Entry 2NVQ (X-ray diffraction, 2.90 A resolution); this record covers chains A and B of the 13 polymer chains in the assembly.

Chain A:
Name: DNA-directed RNA polymerase II largest subunit
From: Saccharomyces cerevisiae
Notes: EC 2.7.7.6
UniProt: P04050 (RPB1_YEAST); residues 1-1733 here = UniProt positions 1-1733
Sequence (1733 residues; row label = number of the first residue in the row):
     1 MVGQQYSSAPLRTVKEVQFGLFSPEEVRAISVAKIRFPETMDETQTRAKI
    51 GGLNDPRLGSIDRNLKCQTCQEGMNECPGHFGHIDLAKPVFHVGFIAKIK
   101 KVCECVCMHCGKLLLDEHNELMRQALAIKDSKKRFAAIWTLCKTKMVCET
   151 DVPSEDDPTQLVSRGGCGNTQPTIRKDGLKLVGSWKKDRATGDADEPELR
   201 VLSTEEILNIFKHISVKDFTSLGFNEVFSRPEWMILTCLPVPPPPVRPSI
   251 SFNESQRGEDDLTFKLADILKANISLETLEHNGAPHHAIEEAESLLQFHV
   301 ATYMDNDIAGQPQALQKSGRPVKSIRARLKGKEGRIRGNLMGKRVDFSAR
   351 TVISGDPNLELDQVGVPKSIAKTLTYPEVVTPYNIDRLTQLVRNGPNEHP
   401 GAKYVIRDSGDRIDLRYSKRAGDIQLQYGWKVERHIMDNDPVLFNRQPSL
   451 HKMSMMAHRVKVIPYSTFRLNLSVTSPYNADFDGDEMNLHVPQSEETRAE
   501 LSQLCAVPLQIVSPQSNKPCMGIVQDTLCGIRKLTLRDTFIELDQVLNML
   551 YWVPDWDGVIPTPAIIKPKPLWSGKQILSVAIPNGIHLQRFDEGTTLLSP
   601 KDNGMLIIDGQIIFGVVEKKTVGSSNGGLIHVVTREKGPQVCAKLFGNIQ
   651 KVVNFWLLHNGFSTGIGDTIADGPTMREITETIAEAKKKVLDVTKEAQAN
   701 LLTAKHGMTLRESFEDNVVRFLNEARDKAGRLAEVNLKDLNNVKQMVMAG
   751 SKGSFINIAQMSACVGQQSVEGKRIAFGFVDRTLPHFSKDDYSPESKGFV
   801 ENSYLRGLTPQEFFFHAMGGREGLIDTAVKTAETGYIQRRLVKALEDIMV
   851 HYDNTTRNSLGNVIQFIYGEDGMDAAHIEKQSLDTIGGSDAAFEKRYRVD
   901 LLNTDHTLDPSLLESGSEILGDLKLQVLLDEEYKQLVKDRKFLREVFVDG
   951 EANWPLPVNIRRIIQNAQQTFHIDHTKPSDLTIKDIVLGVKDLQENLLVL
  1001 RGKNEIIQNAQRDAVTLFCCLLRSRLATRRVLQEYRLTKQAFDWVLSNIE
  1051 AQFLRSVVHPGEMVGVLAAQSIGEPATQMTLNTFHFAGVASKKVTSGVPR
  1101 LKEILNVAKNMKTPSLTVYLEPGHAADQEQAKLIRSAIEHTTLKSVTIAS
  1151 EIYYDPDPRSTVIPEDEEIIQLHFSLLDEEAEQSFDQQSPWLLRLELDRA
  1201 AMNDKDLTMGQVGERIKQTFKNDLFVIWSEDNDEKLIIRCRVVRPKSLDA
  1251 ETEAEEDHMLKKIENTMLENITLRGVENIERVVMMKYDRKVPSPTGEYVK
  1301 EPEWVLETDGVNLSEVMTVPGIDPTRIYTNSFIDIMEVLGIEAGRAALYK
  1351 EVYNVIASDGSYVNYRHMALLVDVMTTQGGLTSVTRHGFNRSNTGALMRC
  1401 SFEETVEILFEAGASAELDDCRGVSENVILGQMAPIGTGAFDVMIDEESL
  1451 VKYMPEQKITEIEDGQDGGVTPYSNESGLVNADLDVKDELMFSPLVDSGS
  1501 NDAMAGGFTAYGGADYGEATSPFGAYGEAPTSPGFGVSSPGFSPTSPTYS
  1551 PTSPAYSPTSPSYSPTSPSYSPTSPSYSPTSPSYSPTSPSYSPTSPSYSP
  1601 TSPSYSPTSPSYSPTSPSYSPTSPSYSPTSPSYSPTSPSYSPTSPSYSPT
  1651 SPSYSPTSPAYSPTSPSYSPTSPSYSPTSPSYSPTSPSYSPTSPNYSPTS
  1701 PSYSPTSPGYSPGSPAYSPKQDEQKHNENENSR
Not modelled in the structure: 1-2, 155-160, 187-198, 1177-1186, 1244-1253, 1446-1733
UniProt features mapped onto this chain:
  - region: Pro248 to Asp260 (Lid loop), Asn306 to Lys323 (Rudder loop), Pro810 to Glu822 (Bridging helix)
  - binding site (Zn(2+)): Cys67, Cys70, Cys77, His80, Cys107, Cys110, Cys148, Cys167
  - binding site (Mg(2+)): Asp481, Asp483, Asp485
  - modified residue: Thr1471 (Phosphothreonine)
  - cross-link (Glycyl lysine isopeptide (Lys-Gly)): Lys695 (interchain with G-Cter in ubiquitin), Lys1246 (interchain with G-Cter in ubiquitin), Lys1350 (interchain with G-Cter in ubiquitin)
Bound ions: Zn2+ site 1: Cys67, Cys70, Cys77, His80; Zn2+ site 2: Cys107, Cys110, Cys148, Cys167; Mg2+: Asp483, Asp485
Residues lining bound ligands: deoxyuridine-5'-triphosphate (DUT): Arg446, Asp481, Asp483, Asp485, Lys752
Reported in the primary citation:
  - catalytic residues: His1085 (proposed by the authors, not directly observed)
  - mutagenesis - R446A: abolished growth

Chain B:
Name: DNA-directed RNA polymerase II 140 kDa polypeptide
From: Saccharomyces cerevisiae
Notes: EC 2.7.7.6
UniProt: P08518 (RPB2_YEAST); residue numbers follow UniProt; this construct covers 1-1224
Sequence (1224 residues; each row starts with the number of its first residue):
     1 MSDLANSEKYYDEDPYGFEDESAPITAEDSWAVISAFFREKGLVSQQLDS
    51 FNQFVDYTLQDIICEDSTLILEQLAQHTTESDNISRKYEISFGKIYVTKP
   101 MVNESDGVTHALYPQEARLRNLTYSSGLFVDVKKRTYEAIDVPGRELKYE
   151 LIAEESEDDSESGKVFIGRLPIMLRSKNCYLSEATESDLYKLKECPFDMG
   201 GYFIINGSEKVLIAQERSAGNIVQVFKKAAPSPISHVAEIRSALEKGSRF
   251 ISTLQVKLYGREGSSARTIKATLPYIKQDIPIVIIFRALGIIPDGEILEH
   301 ICYDVNDWQMLEMLKPCVEDGFVIQDRETALDFIGRRGTALGIKKEKRIQ
   351 YAKDILQKEFLPHITQLEGFESRKAFFLGYMINRLLLCALDRKDQDDRDH
   401 FGKKRLDLAGPLLAQLFKTLFKKLTKDIFRYMQRTVEEAHDFNMKLAINA
   451 KTITSGLKYALATGNWGEQKKAMSSRAGVSQVLNRYTYSSTLSHLRRTNT
   501 PIGRDGKLAKPRQLHNTHWGLVCPAETPEGQACGLVKNLSLMSCISVGTD
   551 PMPIITFLSEWGMEPLEDYVPHQSPDATRVFVNGVWHGVHRNPARLMETL
   601 RTLRRKGDINPEVSMIRDIREKELKIFTDAGRVYRPLFIVEDDESLGHKE
   651 LKVRKGHIAKLMATEYQDIEGGFEDVEEYTWSSLLNEGLVEYIDAEEEES
   701 ILIAMQPEDLEPAEANEENDLDVDPAKRIRVSHHATTFTHCEIHPSMILG
   751 VAASIIPFPDHNQSPRNTYQSAMGKQAMGVFLTNYNVRMDTMANILYYPQ
   801 KPLGTTRAMEYLKFRELPAGQNAIVAIACYSGYNQEDSMIMNQSSIDRGL
   851 FRSLFFRSYMDQEKKYGMSITETFEKPQRTNTLRMKHGTYDKLDDDGLIA
   901 PGVRVSGEDVIIGKTTPISPDEEELGQRTAYHSKRDASTPLRSTENGIVD
   951 QVLVTTNQDGLKFVKVRVRTTKIPQIGDKFASRHGQKGTIGITYRREDMP
  1001 FTAEGIVPDLIINPHAIPSRMTVAHLIECLLSKVAALSGNEGDASPFTDI
  1051 TVEGISKLLREHGYQSRGFEVMYNGHTGKKLMAQIFFGPTYYQRLRHMVD
  1101 DKIHARARGPMQVLTRQPVEGRSRDGGLRFGEMERDCMIAHGAASFLKER
  1151 LMEASDAFRVHICGICGLMTVIAKLNHNQFECKGCDNKIDIYQIHIPYAA
  1201 KLLFQELMAMNITPRLYTDRSRDF
Not modelled in the structure: 1-19, 71-88, 142-163, 336-344, 438-445, 503-508, 669-677, 716-721, 920-932
Bound ions: Zn2+: Cys1163, Cys1166, Cys1182, Cys1185
Residues lining bound ligands: deoxyuridine-5'-triphosphate (DUT): Arg766, Tyr769, Asp837, Lys987, Ser1019, Arg1020

How chain A and chain B interact:
Contacting residue pairs (415; chain A residue first):
  Gln4(A) - Phe1158(B)
  Gln4(A) - Arg1159(B)
  Gln5(A) - Arg1159(B)  hydrogen bond (backbone-side chain)
  Gln5(A) - Leu1175(B)
  Gln5(A) - Asn1176(B)
  Tyr6(A) - Leu1175(B)
  Ser7(A) - Arg1159(B)
  Ser7(A) - His1161(B)
  Ser7(A) - Leu1175(B)
  Ser7(A) - Phe1180(B)
  Ser7(A) - Gln1193(B)  hydrogen bond (backbone-side chain)
  Ser8(A) - Asn1178(B)  hydrogen bond
  Ser8(A) - Phe1180(B)
  Ala9(A) - Phe1180(B)
  Ala9(A) - Ile1191(B)
  Ala9(A) - Gln1193(B)  hydrogen bond (backbone-side chain)
  Pro10(A) - Ile1191(B)
  Pro10(A) - Tyr1192(B)
  Pro10(A) - Gln1193(B)  hydrogen bond (backbone-backbone)
  Leu11(A) - Gln1193(B)
  Leu11(A) - His1195(B)
  Arg12(A) - Tyr1192(B)
  Arg12(A) - Gln1193(B)  hydrogen bond (backbone-backbone)
  Arg12(A) - Ile1194(B)
  Arg12(A) - Thr1218(B)
  Thr13(A) - Thr1218(B)
  Val14(A) - Leu1216(B)  hydrophobic
  Val14(A) - Tyr1217(B)
  Lys15(A) - Tyr1217(B)  hydrogen bond (backbone-backbone)
  Lys15(A) - Thr1218(B)  hydrogen bond (side chain-backbone)
  Lys15(A) - Asp1219(B)
  Lys15(A) - Arg1220(B)  hydrogen bond (backbone-side chain)
  Glu16(A) - Arg1215(B)
  Glu16(A) - Leu1216(B)
  Glu16(A) - Tyr1217(B)  hydrogen bond (backbone-backbone)
  Glu16(A) - Asp1219(B)
  Glu16(A) - Arg1220(B)
  Glu16(A) - Ser1221(B)
  Glu16(A) - Arg1222(B)
  Val17(A) - Arg1215(B)
  Val17(A) - Leu1216(B)  hydrophobic
  Gln18(A) - Thr1213(B)
  Gln18(A) - Arg1215(B)  hydrogen bond (backbone-backbone)
  Gln18(A) - Arg1222(B)
  Phe19(A) - Thr1213(B)
  Phe19(A) - Pro1214(B)  hydrophobic
  Gly20(A) - Ile1212(B)
  Gly20(A) - Thr1213(B)  hydrogen bond (backbone-backbone)
  Leu21(A) - Asn1211(B)
  Leu21(A) - Thr1213(B)  hydrogen bond (backbone-side chain)
  Phe22(A) - Met1208(B)
  Phe22(A) - Asn1211(B)  hydrogen bond (backbone-side chain)
  Phe22(A) - Ile1212(B)
  Phe22(A) - Thr1213(B)
  Glu26(A) - Leu1168(B)
  Glu26(A) - Arg1215(B)  salt bridge
  Ala29(A) - Lys1183(B)  hydrogen bond (backbone-side chain)
  Ala29(A) - Gly1184(B)
  Ile30(A) - Leu1168(B)  hydrophobic
  Ile30(A) - Thr1170(B)
  Ser31(A) - Lys1183(B)  hydrogen bond (backbone-side chain)
  Gln68(A) - Ile1172(B)
  Thr69(A) - Lys1174(B)
  Cys70(A) - Ile1172(B)  hydrophobic
  Cys70(A) - Ala1173(B)
  Glu72(A) - Leu1175(B)
  Asn75(A) - Arg1116(B)  hydrogen bond
  Glu76(A) - Phe1158(B)
  Glu76(A) - Arg1159(B)  salt bridge
  Pro78(A) - Val1160(B)  hydrophobic
  Pro78(A) - Lys1201(B)  hydrogen bond (backbone-side chain)
  Pro78(A) - Gln1205(B)  hydrogen bond (backbone-side chain)
  Gly79(A) - Gln1205(B)  hydrogen bond (backbone-side chain)
  Phe81(A) - Gln1205(B)
  Phe81(A) - Met1208(B)  hydrophobic
  Phe81(A) - Ala1209(B)
  His92(A) - Met1210(B)
  Leu236(A) - Asn1211(B)
  Pro240(A) - Met1208(B)
  Pro240(A) - Ala1209(B)
  Pro242(A) - Ala1209(B)  hydrophobic
  Pro243(A) - Gln1205(B)
  Pro245(A) - Leu1114(B)
  Pro245(A) - Tyr1198(B)
  Pro245(A) - Lys1201(B)
  Pro245(A) - Leu1202(B)
  Val246(A) - Gln1205(B)
  Val246(A) - Glu1206(B)
  Pro248(A) - Leu1114(B)
  Glu254(A) - Ile918(B)
  Glu254(A) - Arg935(B)
  Tyr303(A) - Ala1209(B)
  Met304(A) - Met1210(B)
  Arg320(A) - Lys471(B)
  Ile325(A) - Glu1206(B)
  Ile325(A) - Met1210(B)  hydrophobic
  Arg326(A) - Met1210(B)
  Arg328(A) - Glu1206(B)  salt bridge
  Leu329(A) - Leu1203(B)  hydrophobic
  Arg335(A) - Leu1114(B)
  Arg335(A) - Ala1199(B)
  Arg335(A) - Leu1202(B)
  Arg335(A) - Glu1206(B)  salt bridge
  Ile336(A) - Leu1203(B)  hydrophobic
  Arg337(A) - Arg1129(B)  hydrogen bond (backbone-side chain)
  Arg337(A) - Glu1132(B)  salt bridge
  Gly338(A) - Arg1129(B)  hydrogen bond (backbone-side chain)
  Asn339(A) - Thr1115(B)
  Asn339(A) - Gln1117(B)  hydrogen bond (backbone-side chain)
  Asn339(A) - Asp1156(B)
  Asn339(A) - Ala1199(B)
  Leu340(A) - Pro1197(B)  hydrophobic
  Leu340(A) - Ala1200(B)
  Met341(A) - Glu1132(B)
  Met341(A) - Arg1135(B)
  Gly342(A) - Arg1129(B)  hydrogen bond (backbone-side chain)
  Gly342(A) - Phe1130(B)
  Gly342(A) - Gly1131(B)
  Gly342(A) - Glu1132(B)
  Lys343(A) - Gln1117(B)
  Lys343(A) - Arg1129(B)
  Lys343(A) - Phe1130(B)  hydrogen bond (backbone-backbone)
  Lys343(A) - Leu1151(B)  hydrogen bond (side chain-backbone)
  Lys343(A) - Ser1155(B)
  Lys343(A) - Asp1156(B)  salt bridge
  Lys343(A) - Pro1197(B)
  Arg344(A) - Pro1118(B)
  Arg344(A) - Val1119(B)
  Arg344(A) - Glu1120(B)
  Arg344(A) - Gly1127(B)
  Arg344(A) - Leu1128(B)
  Arg344(A) - Arg1129(B)
  Arg344(A) - Ser1155(B)  hydrogen bond (backbone-side chain)
  Val345(A) - Pro1118(B)
  Val345(A) - Gly1127(B)
  Val345(A) - Leu1128(B)  hydrogen bond (backbone-backbone)
  Val345(A) - Phe1130(B)  hydrophobic
  Val345(A) - Arg1150(B)
  Asp346(A) - Arg1106(B)  salt bridge
  Asp346(A) - Arg1108(B)
  Asp346(A) - Pro1118(B)
  Asp346(A) - Arg1150(B)  hydrogen bond (backbone-side chain)
  Asp346(A) - Ala1154(B)
  Asp346(A) - Ser1155(B)
  Phe347(A) - Arg1106(B)  hydrogen bond (backbone-backbone)
  Phe347(A) - Ala1107(B)
  Phe347(A) - Arg1150(B)
  Ser348(A) - Arg1106(B)  hydrogen bond (backbone-backbone)
  Ser348(A) - Leu1128(B)  hydrogen bond (side chain-backbone)
  Ala349(A) - His1104(B)
  Ala349(A) - Ala1105(B)  hydrophobic
  Ala349(A) - Leu1128(B)
  Arg350(A) - Lys1102(B)
  Arg350(A) - Ile1103(B)
  Arg350(A) - His1104(B)  hydrogen bond (backbone-backbone)
  Arg350(A) - Leu1128(B)
  Thr351(A) - Ile1103(B)
  Val352(A) - Gly977(B)
  Val352(A) - Val1099(B)  hydrophobic
  Ser354(A) - Ile990(B)
  Gly355(A) - Tyr833(B)
  Asp356(A) - Tyr833(B)  hydrogen bond
  Pro357(A) - Ser831(B)
  Pro357(A) - Gly832(B)
  Pro357(A) - Tyr833(B)  hydrophobic
  Asn358(A) - Tyr833(B)  hydrogen bond
  Ile370(A) - Ala1105(B)  hydrophobic
  Thr373(A) - Ala1105(B)
  Thr373(A) - Ala1107(B)
  Leu374(A) - Arg1106(B)
  Arg412(A) - Arg1108(B)
  Glu433(A) - Arg1108(B)  salt bridge
  Leu443(A) - Met1138(B)  hydrophobic
  Leu443(A) - Phe1146(B)  hydrophobic
  Asn445(A) - Glu1134(B)
  Gln447(A) - Glu1134(B)  hydrogen bond
  Ser449(A) - Met1133(B)
  Ser449(A) - Glu1134(B)  hydrogen bond
  Ser449(A) - Cys1137(B)
  His451(A) - Cys1137(B)  hydrogen bond (backbone-side chain)
  Lys452(A) - Ala1140(B)  hydrogen bond (side chain-backbone)
  Lys452(A) - His1141(B)
  Met455(A) - Phe1130(B)  hydrophobic
  Met455(A) - Glu1134(B)
  Met455(A) - Cys1137(B)  hydrophobic
  Met455(A) - Met1138(B)  hydrophobic
  Met455(A) - His1141(B)  hydrogen bond (backbone-side chain)
  Tyr465(A) - Ile976(B)  hydrophobic
  Ser466(A) - Gln975(B)  hydrogen bond
  Ser466(A) - Ile976(B)
  Ser466(A) - Val1099(B)
  Ser466(A) - Asp1100(B)  hydrogen bond
  Ser466(A) - Ile1103(B)
  Thr467(A) - Ile976(B)
  Thr467(A) - Gly977(B)
  Thr467(A) - Val1099(B)
  Arg469(A) - Tyr833(B)
  Arg469(A) - Gly991(B)  hydrogen bond (side chain-backbone)
  Leu472(A) - Gln835(B)
  Asp481(A) - Glu836(B)
  Asp481(A) - Asp837(B)
  Phe482(A) - Gln835(B)
  Phe482(A) - Glu836(B)  hydrogen bond (backbone-backbone)
  Phe482(A) - Asp837(B)
  Phe482(A) - Ser838(B)
  Phe482(A) - Thr989(B)  hydrogen bond (backbone-side chain)
  Asp483(A) - Asp837(B)  hydrogen bond (backbone-backbone)
  Asp483(A) - Lys979(B)
  Asp483(A) - Lys987(B)
  Asp483(A) - Gly988(B)
  Asp483(A) - Thr989(B)
  Gly484(A) - Thr989(B)
  Glu486(A) - Lys1102(B)  salt bridge
  Asn488(A) - Leu1128(B)
  His490(A) - Phe1130(B)
  His490(A) - Arg1150(B)  hydrogen bond
  Val491(A) - Arg1150(B)  hydrogen bond (backbone-side chain)
  Pro492(A) - Glu1149(B)
  Gln493(A) - Glu1149(B)  hydrogen bond (backbone-side chain)
  Ser494(A) - Glu1149(B)  hydrogen bond (backbone-side chain)
  Thr497(A) - Phe1146(B)
  Thr497(A) - Glu1149(B)  hydrogen bond
  Glu500(A) - Ala1143(B)
  Glu500(A) - Ala1144(B)  hydrogen bond (side chain-backbone)
  Glu500(A) - Ser1145(B)  hydrogen bond (side chain-backbone)
  Glu500(A) - Phe1146(B)  hydrogen bond (side chain-backbone)
  Leu501(A) - Phe1146(B)  hydrophobic
  Cys505(A) - Met1138(B)  hydrophobic
  Cys505(A) - His1141(B)
  Gln510(A) - His1141(B)  hydrogen bond
  Val524(A) - Gln835(B)
  Gln525(A) - Gln835(B)
  Gln525(A) - Glu836(B)  hydrogen bond (side chain-backbone)
  Gln525(A) - His1015(B)  hydrogen bond (backbone-side chain)
  Asp526(A) - Cys829(B)
  Asp526(A) - Gly832(B)
  Asp526(A) - Gln835(B)  hydrogen bond (backbone-side chain)
  Asp526(A) - Asn1013(B)  hydrogen bond
  Asp526(A) - His1015(B)
  Cys529(A) - His1015(B)
  Leu657(A) - Cys829(B)  hydrophobic
  Leu658(A) - Tyr830(B)  hydrophobic
  Leu658(A) - Asn1074(B)
  Leu658(A) - Leu1081(B)
  His659(A) - Asn1074(B)  hydrogen bond
  His659(A) - Thr1077(B)
  Asn660(A) - Leu1081(B)
  Asn660(A) - Met1082(B)  hydrogen bond (backbone-backbone)
  Asn660(A) - Ala1083(B)  hydrogen bond (backbone-backbone)
  Gly661(A) - Ala1083(B)
  Phe662(A) - Ala828(B)
  Phe662(A) - Cys829(B)  hydrogen bond (backbone-backbone)
  Phe662(A) - Pro1014(B)  hydrophobic
  Phe662(A) - Ala1083(B)
  Ser663(A) - Ile827(B)  hydrogen bond (side chain-backbone)
  Ser663(A) - Pro1014(B)
  Ser663(A) - Gln1084(B)
  Ser663(A) - Ile1085(B)
  Ser663(A) - Phe1086(B)  hydrogen bond (side chain-backbone)
  Thr664(A) - Ile827(B)
  Thr664(A) - Pro1014(B)
  Thr664(A) - Phe1086(B)
  Gly665(A) - Phe1069(B)
  Gly665(A) - Phe1086(B)
  Ile666(A) - Val1023(B)  hydrophobic
  Ile666(A) - Leu1026(B)  hydrophobic
  Ile666(A) - Ile1027(B)  hydrophobic
  Ile666(A) - Val1052(B)  hydrophobic
  Gly667(A) - Arg1067(B)
  Asp668(A) - Phe1069(B)
  Ile670(A) - Arg1067(B)
  Asn742(A) - Phe1069(B)
  Val743(A) - Pro1018(B)  hydrophobic
  Met746(A) - Pro1014(B)
  Met746(A) - His1015(B)  hydrogen bond
  Met746(A) - Pro1018(B)  hydrophobic
  Ser751(A) - His1015(B)
  Lys752(A) - His1015(B)
  Asn757(A) - Pro1018(B)
  Asn757(A) - Ser1019(B)
  Asn757(A) - Met1021(B)
  Gln760(A) - Met1021(B)
  Met761(A) - Pro1018(B)
  Met761(A) - Met1021(B)  hydrophobic
  Met761(A) - Val1023(B)  hydrophobic
  Glu771(A) - Lys510(B)
  Ala776(A) - Asn516(B)
  Gly778(A) - Asp397(B)
  Gly778(A) - His515(B)
  Gly778(A) - Asn516(B)
  Phe779(A) - Asn516(B)
  Phe779(A) - Thr517(B)
  Phe779(A) - Glu698(B)
  Phe779(A) - Glu699(B)
  Val780(A) - Glu699(B)  hydrogen bond (backbone-side chain)
  Arg782(A) - Glu698(B)  hydrogen bond (side chain-backbone)
  Arg782(A) - Glu699(B)  hydrogen bond (side chain-backbone)
  Arg782(A) - Ser700(B)
  Arg782(A) - Ile701(B)  hydrogen bond (side chain-backbone)
  Arg782(A) - Leu702(B)
  Thr783(A) - Asn516(B)
  Leu784(A) - Trp519(B)  hydrophobic
  Pro785(A) - Glu698(B)
  Pro785(A) - Ile701(B)
  Pro785(A) - Leu702(B)
  Pro785(A) - Ile703(B)  hydrogen bond (backbone-backbone)
  His786(A) - Trp519(B)  hydrogen bond
  His786(A) - Ile703(B)
  His786(A) - Ala704(B)
  His786(A) - Met705(B)
  His786(A) - Glu742(B)  salt bridge
  Phe787(A) - Leu702(B)
  Ser788(A) - Ala735(B)
  Lys789(A) - Arg620(B)
  Glu801(A) - Ile729(B)
  Asn802(A) - Arg728(B)
  Asn802(A) - Ile729(B)  hydrogen bond (side chain-backbone)
  Tyr804(A) - His761(B)  hydrogen bond (backbone-side chain)
  Tyr804(A) - Asn762(B)
  Tyr804(A) - Gln763(B)
  Tyr804(A) - Met1021(B)  hydrophobic
  Tyr804(A) - Val1023(B)  hydrophobic
  Leu805(A) - His761(B)  hydrogen bond (backbone-side chain)
  Leu805(A) - Val1052(B)  hydrophobic
  Arg806(A) - Pro725(B)  hydrogen bond (side chain-backbone)
  Arg806(A) - Ala726(B)
  Arg806(A) - Lys727(B)
  Arg806(A) - Arg728(B)
  Arg806(A) - Ile729(B)
  Arg806(A) - His761(B)
  Gly807(A) - Arg728(B)
  Gly807(A) - Asp760(B)
  Gly807(A) - His761(B)
  Leu808(A) - Arg728(B)  hydrogen bond (backbone-side chain)
  Leu808(A) - Asp760(B)  hydrogen bond (backbone-backbone)
  Thr809(A) - Ile729(B)
  Thr809(A) - Arg730(B)
  Thr809(A) - Phe1047(B)
  Pro810(A) - Trp519(B)
  Pro810(A) - Met705(B)  hydrophobic
  Pro810(A) - Pro745(B)  hydrophobic
  Pro810(A) - Phe1047(B)  hydrophobic
  Gln811(A) - Met705(B)
  Gln811(A) - Val731(B)
  Phe813(A) - Ile748(B)  hydrophobic
  Phe813(A) - Pro759(B)
  Phe813(A) - Asp760(B)
  Phe813(A) - Phe1047(B)  hydrophobic
  Phe814(A) - Leu514(B)  hydrophobic
  Phe814(A) - His515(B)
  Phe814(A) - Asn516(B)
  Phe814(A) - Trp519(B)  hydrophobic
  Phe814(A) - Pro524(B)  hydrophobic
  His816(A) - Gln763(B)
  His816(A) - Ser764(B)  hydrogen bond (backbone-side chain)
  Ala817(A) - Leu514(B)  hydrophobic
  Ala817(A) - Pro524(B)  hydrophobic
  Met818(A) - Leu514(B)
  Met818(A) - Asn516(B)
  Gly820(A) - Ser764(B)
  Arg821(A) - Arg512(B)  hydrogen bond (side chain-backbone)
  Arg821(A) - Leu514(B)
  Arg821(A) - Pro524(B)  hydrogen bond (side chain-backbone)
  Arg821(A) - Thr527(B)
  Arg821(A) - Gly534(B)
  Glu822(A) - Gln513(B)
  Leu824(A) - Pro765(B)  hydrophobic
  Leu824(A) - Thr768(B)
  Leu824(A) - Tyr769(B)
  Ile825(A) - Arg512(B)
  Ile825(A) - Cys533(B)  hydrophobic
  Ala828(A) - Gly530(B)
  Arg839(A) - Glu1132(B)  salt bridge
  Val842(A) - Asp1136(B)
  Glu846(A) - Arg1135(B)  salt bridge
  Met1063(A) - Ile1139(B)
  Val1066(A) - Asp1136(B)
  Val1066(A) - Ile1139(B)  hydrophobic
  Gln1070(A) - Asp1136(B)
  Gln1070(A) - Cys1137(B)
  Gln1070(A) - Ala1140(B)
  Lys1144(A) - Glu262(B)  salt bridge
  Asn1265(A) - Gly263(B)  hydrogen bond (side chain-backbone)
  Asn1265(A) - Ser265(B)
  Glu1269(A) - Gly263(B)
  Leu1409(A) - Ile1212(B)
  Phe1410(A) - Met1210(B)  hydrophobic
  Phe1410(A) - Ile1212(B)  hydrophobic
  Leu1418(A) - Arg1222(B)
  Asp1420(A) - Arg1220(B)  hydrogen bond (backbone-side chain)
  Cys1421(A) - Arg1220(B)  hydrogen bond (backbone-side chain)
  Arg1422(A) - Arg1220(B)
  Val1424(A) - Ile1139(B)  hydrophobic
  Val1428(A) - Arg1135(B)
  Val1428(A) - Leu1151(B)  hydrophobic
  Ile1429(A) - Pro1197(B)
  Ile1429(A) - Ala1200(B)
  Leu1430(A) - His1195(B)
  Leu1430(A) - Ile1196(B)
  Leu1430(A) - Pro1197(B)
  Leu1430(A) - Phe1204(B)  hydrophobic
  Gly1431(A) - Lys1148(B)
  Gly1431(A) - Met1152(B)
  Gly1431(A) - Pro1197(B)
  Gln1432(A) - Lys1148(B)
  Met1433(A) - Ala1144(B)
  Met1433(A) - Ser1145(B)
  Ala1434(A) - Ala1144(B)
  Ile1436(A) - Gly1142(B)
  Ile1436(A) - Ala1144(B)
  Gly1437(A) - Gly1142(B)
  Thr1438(A) - Gly1142(B)  hydrogen bond (backbone-backbone)
  Thr1438(A) - Ala1144(B)
  Thr1438(A) - Ser1145(B)
  Gly1439(A) - Ala1144(B)
Other interface residues (no listed pair), chain A (211 interface residues in all): Gln71, His80, Phe228, Leu239, Ile250, Ser255, Pro321, Ile353, Thr375, Thr475, Glu496, Leu504, Thr527, Gln545, Thr680, Val770, Ile775, Glu795, Lys843, Gly1413, Ser1425
Other interface residues (no listed pair), chain B (199 interface residues in all): Ser264, His400, His518, Gln531, Leu749, Asn767, Asn834, Arg884, Ile1017, Leu1030, Glu1053, His1076, Lys1079, Met1111, Val1113, Cys1166, His1177, Cys1185, Leu1207

Summary:
Chain A and chain B form an interface of 211 and 199 residues respectively, with 85 hydrogen bonds and 13 salt
bridges. Polar pairs include Glu26(A)-Arg1215(B), Glu76(A)-Arg1159(B) and Arg328(A)-Glu1206(B).
Deoxyuridine-5'-triphosphate is bound between chain A and chain B. The paper reports the catalytic residue
His1085(A); R446A of chain A abolishes growth.
Chain A is DNA-directed RNA polymerase II largest subunit and chain B is DNA-directed RNA polymerase II 140
kDa polypeptide, both from Saccharomyces cerevisiae; the structure, RNA Polymerase II Elongation Complex in
150 mM Mg+2 with 2'dUTP, was determined by X-ray diffraction (same publication as 2E2H, 2E2I, 2E2J, 2NVT,
2NVX, 2NVY, 2NVZ and 2YU9).
